9JQN - chains A and L of the 12 polymer chains in the assembly; structure by electron microscopy, 3.03 A resolution.

Chain A:
Protein: V(D)J recombination-activating protein 1
From: Mus musculus
Notes: EC 3.1.-.-, 2.3.2.27
UniProt: P15919 (RAG1_MOUSE); numbering as in UniProt (aligned over 1-1040)
Amino-acid sequence (1040 residues; row label = number of the first residue in the row):
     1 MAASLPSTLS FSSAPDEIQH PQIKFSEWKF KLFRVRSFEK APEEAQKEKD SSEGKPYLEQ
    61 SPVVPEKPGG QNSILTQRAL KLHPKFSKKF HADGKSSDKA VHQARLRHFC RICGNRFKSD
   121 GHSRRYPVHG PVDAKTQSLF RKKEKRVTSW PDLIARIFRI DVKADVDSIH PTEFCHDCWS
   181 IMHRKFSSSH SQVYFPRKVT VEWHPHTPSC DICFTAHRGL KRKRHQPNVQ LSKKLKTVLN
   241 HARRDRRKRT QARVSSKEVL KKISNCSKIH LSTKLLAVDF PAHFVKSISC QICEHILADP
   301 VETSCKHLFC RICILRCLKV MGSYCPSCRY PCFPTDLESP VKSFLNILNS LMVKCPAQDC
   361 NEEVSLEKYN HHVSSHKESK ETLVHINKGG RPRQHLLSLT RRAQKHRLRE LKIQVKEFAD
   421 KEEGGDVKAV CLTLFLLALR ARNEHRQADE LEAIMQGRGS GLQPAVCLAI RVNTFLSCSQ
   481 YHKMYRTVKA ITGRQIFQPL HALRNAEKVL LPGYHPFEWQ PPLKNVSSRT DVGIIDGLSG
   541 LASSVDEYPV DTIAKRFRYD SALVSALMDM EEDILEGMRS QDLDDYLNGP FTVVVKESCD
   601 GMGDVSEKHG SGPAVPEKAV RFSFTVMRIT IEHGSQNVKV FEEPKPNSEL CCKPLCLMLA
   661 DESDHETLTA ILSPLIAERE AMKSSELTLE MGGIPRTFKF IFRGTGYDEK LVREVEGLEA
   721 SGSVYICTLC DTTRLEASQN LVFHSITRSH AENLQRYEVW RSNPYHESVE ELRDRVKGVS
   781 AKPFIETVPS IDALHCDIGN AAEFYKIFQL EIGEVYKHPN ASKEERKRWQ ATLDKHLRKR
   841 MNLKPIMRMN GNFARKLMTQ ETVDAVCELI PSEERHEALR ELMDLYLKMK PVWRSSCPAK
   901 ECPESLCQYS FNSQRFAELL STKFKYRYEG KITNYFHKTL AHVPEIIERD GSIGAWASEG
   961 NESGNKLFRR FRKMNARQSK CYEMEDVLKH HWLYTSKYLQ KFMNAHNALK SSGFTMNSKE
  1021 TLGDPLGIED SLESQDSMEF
Unresolved in the structure: 1-460, 1009-1040
Ion coordination: Ca2+: Asp-600 (shared with 1 residue of chain F); Zn2+: Cys-727, Cys-730, His-937, His-942
Curated features (UniProtKB/Swiss-Prot):
  - zinc finger: Cys-290 to Arg-329 (RING-type), Leu-351 to Lys-380 (RAG1-type)
  - DNA-binding region: Gly-389 to Gln-456 (NBD)
  - binding site (Zn(2+)): Cys-266, His-270, Cys-290, Cys-293, His-295, Cys-305, His-307, Cys-310, Cys-313, Cys-325, Cys-328, Cys-355, Cys-360, His-372, His-376
  - binding site (a divalent metal cation): Asp-600, Asp-708, Glu-962
  - site: Trp-893 (Essential for DNA hairpin formation, participates in base-stacking interactions near the cleavage site)
  - cross-link: Lys-233 (Glycyl lysine isopeptide (Lys-Gly) (interchain with G-Cter in ubiquitin))

Chain L:
Molecule: 15-nt DNA strand
Sequence (15 nucleotides; row label = number of the first residue in the row):
    17 CACAGTGATA CAGCC

Interface between chain A and chain L:
Residue-residue contacts (16; chain A residue first):
  Lys-645(A) / DC19(L)  phosphate contact
  Lys-645(A) / DA20(L)  phosphate contact
  Asn-647(A) / DA18(L)  phosphate contact
  Ser-648(A) / DC19(L)  sugar contact
  Glu-649(A) / DA20(L)  sugar contact
  Leu-650(A) / DA20(L)  sugar contact
  Asn-852(A) / DA18(L)  hydrogen bond to the base
  Arg-855(A) / DA18(L)  salt bridge to the phosphate
  Pro-891(A) / DC17(L)  base contact
  Arg-894(A) / DC17(L)  sugar contact
  Arg-894(A) / DA18(L)  salt bridge to the phosphate
  Ser-895(A) / DC17(L)  sugar contact
  Ser-896(A) / DC17(L)  phosphate contact
  Glu-901(A) / DC17(L)  base contact
  Cys-902(A) / DC17(L)  base contact
  Glu-959(A) / DA18(L)  base contact
Other interface residues (no listed pair), chain A (15 interface residues in all): Ser-963

In short:
The interface between chain A and chain L involves 15 residues on one side and 4 on the other; the contacts
include 1 hydrogen bond and 2 salt bridges. Among the polar pairs are Asn-852(A)/DA18(L), Arg-855(A)/DA18(L)
and Arg-894(A)/DA18(L).
Here chain A is V(D)J recombination-activating protein 1 (Mus musculus) and chain L is a 15-nt DNA strand.
Entry 9JQN (CryoEM structure of mouse RAG SEC-2DNA) was determined by electron microscopy together with 9JPU,
9JPX, 9JTS and 9JTU from the same study.
